PDB entry 6KKS | X-ray diffraction, 2.15 A resolution | chains A and B of the 3 polymer chains in the assembly

== Chain A ==
Molecule: Transcription factor WER
Organism: Arabidopsis thaliana
UniProtKB: Q9SEI0 (WER_ARATH); residue numbers follow UniProt; this construct covers 12-130
Amino-acid sequence (119 residues; numbered 12 to 130; the number before each row is that of its first residue):
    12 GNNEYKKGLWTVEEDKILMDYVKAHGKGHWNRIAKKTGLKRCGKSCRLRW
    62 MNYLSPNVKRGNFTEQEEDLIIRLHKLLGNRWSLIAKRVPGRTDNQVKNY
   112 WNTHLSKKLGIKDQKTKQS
Disordered / not traced: 12-13, 120-130
Bound ions: Mg2+: Ala97, Val100, Arg103
From the paper describing this entry:
  - binding site for the 21-nt DNA strand (chain B): Gly19, Trp21, Arg52, Lys55, Ser56, Leu59, Arg60, Asn106, Asn110
  - binding site for the 21-nt DNA strand: His40, Asn42, Lys55, Arg58, Asn91, Trp93, Ser94, Lys109, Asn110, Asn113
  - contacts within the chain: Leu29-Cys57 (hydrophobic contact), Ile44-Cys57 (hydrophobic contact), Leu50-Cys57 (hydrophobic contact), Arg52-Cys57, Trp21-Cys57 (hydrophobic contact)
  - mutagenesis - K55A, L59A, N106A, K109A, N110A: decreased signaling in response to GL2 promoter
  - mutagenesis - L59A: increased binding to A12:T11
  - mutagenesis - L59A: increased binding to 5mC modification
  - mutagenesis - L59E (Kd 47.8 nM): unchanged binding to unmodified DNA
  - specificity-determining residues: Leu59
  - mutagenesis - K55A (>40-fold), N106A (20 30-fold), K109A (20 30-fold), N110A: decreased binding to the 21-nt DNA strand (chain B)
  - mutagenesis - L59A (Kd 47 nM): unchanged binding to the 21-nt DNA strand (chain B)
  - mutagenesis - L59A: increased binding to G12:C11
  - mutagenesis - L59A: increased binding to T12:A11

== Chain B ==
Molecule: 21-nt DNA strand
Sequence (21 nucleotides; each row starts with the number of its first residue):
     1 AAATTCTCCAACCGCATTTTC
Disordered / not traced: 1-2

== How chain A and chain B interact ==
Contacting residue pairs - 22 pairs, chain A then chain B:
  Lys18(A) - DC12(B)  phosphate contact
  Lys18(A) - DC13(B)  salt bridge to the phosphate
  Gly19(A) - DA11(B)  sugar contact
  Gly19(A) - DC12(B)  hydrogen bond to the phosphate
  Leu20(A) - DA10(B)  phosphate contact
  Leu20(A) - DA11(B)  phosphate contact
  Trp21(A) - DA11(B)  hydrogen bond to the phosphate
  Arg52(A) - DC12(B)  salt bridge to the phosphate
  Lys55(A) - DG14(B)  hydrogen bond to the base
  Lys55(A) - DC15(B)  base contact
  Ser56(A) - DC12(B)  hydrogen bond to the phosphate
  Leu59(A) - DA11(B)  sugar contact
  Leu59(A) - DC12(B)  base contact
  Arg60(A) - DA11(B)  salt bridge to the phosphate
  Asn106(A) - DA10(B)  base contact
  Asn106(A) - DA11(B)  hydrogen bond to the base
  Lys109(A) - DA11(B)  base contact
  Asn110(A) - DC9(B)  sugar contact
  Asn110(A) - DA10(B)  hydrogen bond to the base
  Thr114(A) - DC8(B)  sugar contact
  Thr114(A) - DC9(B)  hydrogen bond to the phosphate
  His115(A) - DC9(B)  phosphate contact
Also at the interface, not in a pair above, chain A (15 interface residues in all): Lys17

== Overview ==
15 residues of chain A and 8 residues of chain B are in contact, with 7 hydrogen bonds and 3 salt bridges.
Among the polar pairs are Lys55(A)-DG14(B), Asn106(A)-DA11(B) and Asn110(A)-DA10(B). The paper reports a
binding site for the 21-nt DNA strand at His40(A), Asn42(A) and Lys55(A) among others; K55A, L59A and N106A of
chain A, among others, reduce signaling in response to GL2 promoter; 6 substitutions were tested in all.
Chain A is Transcription factor WER (Arabidopsis thaliana) and chain B is a 21-nt DNA strand; the structure,
Structural insights into target DNA recognition by R2R3-type MYB transcription factor, was determined by X-ray
diffraction.
